2VOZ - chains A and B; structure by X-ray diffraction, 1.70 A resolution.

[Chain A (and B)]
Molecule: Periplasmic iron-binding protein
From: Synechocystis sp
Notes: chain B of this document is another copy of the same molecule, construct and numbering; everything in this record applies to it too
UniProt: Q55835 (Q55835_SYNY3); residues 1-346 here = UniProt positions 1-346
Amino-acid sequence (346 residues; each row starts with the number of its first residue):
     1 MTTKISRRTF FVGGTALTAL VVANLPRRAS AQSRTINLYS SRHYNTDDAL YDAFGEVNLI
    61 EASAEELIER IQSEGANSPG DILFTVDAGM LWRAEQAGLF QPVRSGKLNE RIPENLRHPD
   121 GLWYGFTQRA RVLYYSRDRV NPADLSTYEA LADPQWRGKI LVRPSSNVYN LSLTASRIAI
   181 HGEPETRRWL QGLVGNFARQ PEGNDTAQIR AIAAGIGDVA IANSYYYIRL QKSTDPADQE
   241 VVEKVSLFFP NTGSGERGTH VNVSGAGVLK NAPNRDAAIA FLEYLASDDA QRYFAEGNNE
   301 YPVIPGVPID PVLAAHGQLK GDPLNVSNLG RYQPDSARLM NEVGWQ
Disordered / not traced: 1-33 (chain B: 1-31)
Swiss-Prot annotation at these positions:
  - binding site (Fe cation): His43, Tyr44, Tyr169, Tyr225, Tyr226

[Chain A / chain B interface]
Pairs across the interface (50):
  Ile60(A) - Asp235(B)
  Ser63(A) - Asn204(B)  hydrogen bond
  Glu65(A) - Arg199(B)  salt bridge
  Glu65(A) - Glu202(B)
  Glu65(A) - Gly203(B)
  Glu65(A) - Ala207(B)
  Glu66(A) - Asn204(B)  hydrogen bond
  Glu66(A) - Thr206(B)
  Glu66(A) - Ala207(B)
  Glu66(A) - Arg210(B)  salt bridge
  Glu69(A) - Arg199(B)  salt bridge
  Glu69(A) - Ala207(B)
  Glu69(A) - Arg210(B)
  Glu69(A) - Ala211(B)  hydrogen bond (side chain-backbone)
  Glu69(A) - Ala214(B)
  Glu69(A) - Ile216(B)
  Arg70(A) - Asp235(B)  salt bridge
  Arg70(A) - Ala237(B)
  Gln72(A) - Ile216(B)
  Ser73(A) - Ala213(B)
  Ser73(A) - Ala214(B)  hydrogen bond (side chain-backbone)
  Arg93(A) - Glu202(B)  salt bridge
  Pro164(A) - Ser166(B)
  Ser166(A) - Pro164(B)
  Ser166(A) - Ser166(B)  hydrogen bond
  Ser166(A) - Gln346(B)
  Arg199(A) - Glu65(B)  salt bridge
  Arg199(A) - Glu69(B)  salt bridge
  Glu202(A) - Glu65(B)
  Glu202(A) - Arg93(B)  salt bridge
  Gly203(A) - Glu65(B)
  Asn204(A) - Ser63(B)  hydrogen bond
  Asn204(A) - Glu66(B)  hydrogen bond
  Thr206(A) - Glu66(B)
  Ala207(A) - Glu65(B)
  Ala207(A) - Glu66(B)
  Ala207(A) - Glu69(B)
  Arg210(A) - Glu66(B)  salt bridge
  Arg210(A) - Glu69(B)
  Ala211(A) - Glu69(B)  hydrogen bond (backbone-side chain)
  Ala213(A) - Ser73(B)
  Ala214(A) - Glu69(B)
  Ala214(A) - Ser73(B)  hydrogen bond (backbone-side chain)
  Ile216(A) - Gln72(B)
  Asp235(A) - Arg70(B)  salt bridge
  Ala237(A) - Arg70(B)
  Ala337(A) - Gln346(B)
  Asn341(A) - Gln346(B)
  Gln346(A) - Ala337(B)
  Gln346(A) - Asn341(B)
Interface residues without a listed pair, chain A (29 interface residues in all): Glu74, Arg338
Interface residues without a listed pair, chain B (27 interface residues in all): Ile60

[Summary]
The interface between chain A and chain B involves 29 residues on one side and 27 on the other, with 9
hydrogen bonds and 10 salt bridges. Among the polar pairs are Glu65(A)-Arg199(B), Glu66(A)-Arg210(B) and
Glu69(A)-Arg199(B). UniProt lists 5 Fe cation-binding residues on chain A.
Chain A and chain B are both Periplasmic iron-binding protein (Synechocystis sp); the structure, Apo FutA2
from Synechocystis PCC6803, was determined by X-ray diffraction together with 2VP1 from the same study.
